PDB entry 3NGS | X-ray diffraction, 1.80 A resolution | chains A and B of the 3 polymer chains in the assembly

== Chain A (and B) ==
Protein: Nucleoside diphosphate kinase
Source organism: Leishmania major
Notes: EC 2.7.4.6; chain B of this document is another copy of the same molecule, construct and numbering; everything in this record applies to it too
Reference sequence: Q9U1E1 (Q9U1E1_LEIMA); residue numbers follow UniProt; this construct covers 1-151
Amino-acid sequence (151 residues; numbered 1 to 151; the number before each row is that of its first residue):
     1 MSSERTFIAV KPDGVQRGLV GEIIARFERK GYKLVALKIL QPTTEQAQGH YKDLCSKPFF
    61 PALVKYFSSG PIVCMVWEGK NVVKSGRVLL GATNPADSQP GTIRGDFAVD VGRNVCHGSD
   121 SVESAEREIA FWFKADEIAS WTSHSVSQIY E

== Interface between chain A and chain B ==
Pairs across the interface (39):
  Val15(A) with Trp141(B), hydrophobic
  Gln16(A) with Trp141(B); Thr142(B), hydrogen bond (side chain-backbone); Ser143(B); His144(B), hydrogen bond (side chain-backbone)
  Gly18(A) with Glu28(B)
  Leu19(A) with Glu28(B), hydrogen bond (backbone-side chain)
  Val20(A) with Glu28(B), hydrogen bond (backbone-side chain)
  Gly21(A) with Gly21(B); Ile24(B); Ala25(B); Glu28(B), hydrogen bond (backbone-side chain)
  Ile24(A) with Gly21(B); Ile24(B), hydrophobic
  Ala25(A) with Gly21(B)
  Glu28(A) with Gly18(B); Leu19(B), hydrogen bond (side chain-backbone); Val20(B), hydrogen bond (side chain-backbone); Gly21(B), hydrogen bond (side chain-backbone)
  Leu34(A) with Ile39(B)
  Val35(A) with Ile39(B)
  Ala36(A) with Ile39(B), hydrophobic
  Leu37(A) with Leu37(B), hydrophobic; Lys38(B); Ile39(B); Val73(B), hydrophobic
  Lys38(A) with Leu37(B)
  Ile39(A) with Leu34(B); Val35(B); Ala36(B), hydrophobic; Leu37(B)
  Pro71(A) with Trp141(B), hydrophobic
  Val73(A) with Leu37(B), hydrophobic
  Trp141(A) with Val15(B), hydrophobic; Gln16(B); Pro71(B), hydrophobic
  Thr142(A) with Gln16(B), hydrogen bond (backbone-side chain)
  Ser143(A) with Gln16(B)
  His144(A) with Gln16(B), hydrogen bond (backbone-side chain)
Interface residues without a listed pair, chain A (26 interface residues in all): Arg17, Glu22, Arg29, Gln41, Ser140
Interface residues without a listed pair, chain B (27 interface residues in all): Arg17, Glu22, Arg29, Gln41, Glu137, Ser140

== Summary ==
26 residues of chain A and 27 residues of chain B are in contact; the contacts include 10 hydrogen bonds.
Polar contacts include Gln16(A)-Thr142(B), Gln16(A)-His144(B) and Leu19(A)-Glu28(B).
Chain A and chain B are both Nucleoside diphosphate kinase (Leishmania major); the structure, Structure of
Leishmania nucleoside diphosphate kinase b with ordered nucleotide-binding loop, was determined by X-ray
diffraction together with 3PRV, 3NGR, 3NGT and 3NGU from the same study.
